PDB entry 9BJF | X-ray diffraction, 2.89 A resolution | chains C and D of the 6 polymer chains in the assembly

# Chain C (and D)
Name: Molybdenum-pterin binding domain-containing protein
Source organism: Eubacterium limosum
Notes: chain D of this document is another copy of the same molecule, construct and numbering; everything in this record applies to it too
UniProtKB: A0A0U3FVB3 (A0A0U3FVB3_EUBLI); numbering as in UniProt (aligned over 1-70)
Amino-acid sequence (78 residues; numbered 1 to 78; the number before each row is that of its first residue):
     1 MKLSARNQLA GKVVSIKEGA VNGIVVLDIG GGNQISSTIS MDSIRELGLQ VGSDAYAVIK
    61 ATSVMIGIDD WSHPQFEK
Unresolved in the structure: 71-78
Sequence notes: expression tag (71-78)

# Interface between chain C and chain D
Contacting residue pairs (75; chain C residue first):
  Arg6(C) - Gln34(D)
  Arg6(C) - Ser36(D)
  Asn7(C) - Ile35(D)
  Asn7(C) - Ser36(D)  hydrogen bond (side chain-backbone)
  Leu9(C) - Ile29(D)  hydrophobic
  Leu9(C) - Asn33(D)
  Leu9(C) - Ile35(D)  hydrophobic
  Leu27(C) - Ile66(D)  hydrophobic
  Ile29(C) - Asn33(D)  hydrogen bond (backbone-side chain)
  Asn33(C) - Leu9(D)
  Asn33(C) - Ile29(D)  hydrogen bond (side chain-backbone)
  Gln34(C) - Leu9(D)
  Ile35(C) - Asn7(D)
  Ile35(C) - Leu9(D)  hydrophobic
  Ser36(C) - Arg6(D)
  Ser36(C) - Asn7(D)
  Ser36(C) - Ala61(D)
  Ser36(C) - Val64(D)
  Ser37(C) - Ala61(D)
  Ser37(C) - Val64(D)  hydrogen bond (side chain-backbone)
  Ser37(C) - Ile66(D)
  Thr38(C) - Ala61(D)  hydrogen bond (backbone-backbone)
  Thr38(C) - Thr62(D)
  Ile39(C) - Val64(D)
  Ile39(C) - Ile66(D)  hydrophobic
  Leu47(C) - Ile66(D)
  Leu47(C) - Ile68(D)
  Leu49(C) - Ile66(D)  hydrophobic
  Leu49(C) - Ile68(D)  hydrophobic
  Asp54(C) - Ile68(D)
  Ala55(C) - Ile66(D)  hydrophobic
  Ala55(C) - Gly67(D)
  Ala55(C) - Ile68(D)  hydrophobic
  Tyr56(C) - Met65(D)
  Tyr56(C) - Ile66(D)
  Tyr56(C) - Gly67(D)  hydrogen bond (backbone-backbone)
  Tyr56(C) - Asp69(D)  hydrogen bond
  Ala57(C) - Val64(D)  hydrophobic
  Ala57(C) - Met65(D)
  Val58(C) - Val64(D)
  Val58(C) - Met65(D)  hydrogen bond (backbone-backbone)
  Ile59(C) - Ile59(D)  hydrophobic
  Ile59(C) - Val64(D)  hydrophobic
  Ala61(C) - Ser36(D)
  Ala61(C) - Ser37(D)
  Ala61(C) - Thr38(D)  hydrogen bond (backbone-backbone)
  Thr62(C) - Thr38(D)
  Ser63(C) - Ile59(D)
  Ser63(C) - Ser63(D)
  Val64(C) - Ile35(D)  hydrophobic
  Val64(C) - Ser36(D)
  Val64(C) - Ser37(D)  hydrogen bond (backbone-side chain)
  Val64(C) - Thr38(D)
  Val64(C) - Ile39(D)
  Val64(C) - Ala57(D)  hydrophobic
  Val64(C) - Ile59(D)  hydrophobic
  Met65(C) - Tyr56(D)
  Met65(C) - Ala57(D)
  Met65(C) - Val58(D)  hydrogen bond (backbone-backbone)
  Ile66(C) - Val25(D)  hydrophobic
  Ile66(C) - Leu27(D)  hydrophobic
  Ile66(C) - Ser37(D)
  Ile66(C) - Ile39(D)  hydrophobic
  Ile66(C) - Leu47(D)
  Ile66(C) - Leu49(D)  hydrophobic
  Ile66(C) - Ala55(D)  hydrophobic
  Ile66(C) - Tyr56(D)
  Gly67(C) - Ala55(D)
  Gly67(C) - Tyr56(D)  hydrogen bond (backbone-backbone)
  Ile68(C) - Met1(D)
  Ile68(C) - Leu47(D)
  Ile68(C) - Asp54(D)
  Ile68(C) - Ala55(D)  hydrophobic
  Asp69(C) - Tyr56(D)  hydrogen bond
  Asp70(C) - Met1(D)
Also at the interface, not in a pair above, chain C (33 interface residues in all): Val25, Gly30, Lys60
Also at the interface, not in a pair above, chain D (32 interface residues in all): Gly30

# Overview
Chain C and chain D form an interface of 33 and 32 residues respectively; the contacts include 13 hydrogen
bonds. Polar pairs include Asn7(C)-Ser36(D), Ile29(C)-Asn33(D) and Ser37(C)-Val64(D).
Chain C and chain D are both Molybdenum-pterin binding domain-containing protein (Eubacterium limosum); the
structure, Tungstate binding protein (Tungbindin) from Eubacterium limosum in apo form, was determined by
X-ray diffraction together with 9BEB, 9BED, 9BEL, 9BEM and 9D2C from the same study.
